5W7G - chains O and q of the 44 polymer chains in the assembly; structure by electron microscopy, 4.50 A resolution (low resolution: residue-level contacts below are approximate; hydrogen-bond / salt-bridge calls are withheld).

Chain O:
Molecule: ORF140
Organism: Acidianus filamentous virus 1
Reference sequence: Q70LC6 (Y140_AFV1Y); residue numbers follow UniProt; this construct covers 1-140
Sequence (140 residues; row label = number of the first residue in the row):
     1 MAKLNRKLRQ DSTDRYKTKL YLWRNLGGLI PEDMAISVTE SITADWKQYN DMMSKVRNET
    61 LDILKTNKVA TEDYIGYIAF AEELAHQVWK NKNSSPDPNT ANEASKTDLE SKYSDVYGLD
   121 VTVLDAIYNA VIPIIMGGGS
Disordered / not traced: 1-5, 137-140

Chain q:
Molecule: 252-nt DNA strand
Organism: Acidianus filamentous virus 1
Sequence (252 nucleotides; numbered 1 to 252; the number before each row is that of its first residue):
     1 ATATATATAT ATATATATAT ATATATATAT ATATATATAT ATATATATAT ATATATATAT
    61 ATATATATAT ATATATATAT ATATATATAT ATATATATAT ATATATATAT ATATATATAT
   121 ATATATATAT ATATATATAT ATATATATAT ATATATATAT ATATATATAT ATATATATAT
   181 ATATATATAT ATATATATAT ATATATATAT ATATATATAT ATATATATAT ATATATATAT
   241 ATATATATAT AT

Interface between chain O and chain q:
Contacting residue pairs (25; chain O residue first):
  Arg-15(O) / DT150(q)
  Arg-15(O) / DA151(q)
  Tyr-16(O) / DA161(q)
  Tyr-16(O) / DT162(q)
  Trp-23(O) / DA163(q)
  Trp-23(O) / DT164(q)
  Arg-24(O) / DT162(q)
  Arg-24(O) / DA163(q)
  Ser-41(O) / DT162(q)
  Ala-44(O) / DA161(q)
  Asp-45(O) / DT160(q)
  Asp-45(O) / DA161(q)
  Gln-48(O) / DT160(q)
  Gln-48(O) / DA161(q)
  Tyr-49(O) / DA159(q)
  Tyr-49(O) / DT160(q)
  Ile-75(O) / DT156(q)
  Ile-75(O) / DA157(q)
  Ala-79(O) / DT158(q)
  Glu-82(O) / DA159(q)
  His-86(O) / DA159(q)
  His-86(O) / DT160(q)
  Tyr-113(O) / DT158(q)
  Ile-135(O) / DT160(q)
  Ile-135(O) / DA161(q)
Other interface residues (no listed pair), chain O (18 interface residues in all): Leu-20, Glu-83, Met-136

Overview:
18 residues of chain O face 11 of chain q across their interface.
Chain O is ORF140 and chain q is a 252-nt DNA strand, both from Acidianus filamentous virus 1; the structure,
An envelope of a filamentous hyperthermophilic virus carries lipids in a horseshoe conformation, was
determined by electron microscopy.
